8PKI - chains H and J of the 11 polymer chains in the assembly; structure by electron microscopy, 2.58 A resolution.

# Chain H
Molecule: Histone H2B type 1-C/E/G
Organism: Mus musculus
UniProt: Q6ZWY9 (H2B1C_MOUSE); residues 0-125 here correspond to UniProt positions 1-126 (UniProt number = residue number + 1)
Sequence (126 residues; each row starts with the number of its first residue; numbering starts at 0):
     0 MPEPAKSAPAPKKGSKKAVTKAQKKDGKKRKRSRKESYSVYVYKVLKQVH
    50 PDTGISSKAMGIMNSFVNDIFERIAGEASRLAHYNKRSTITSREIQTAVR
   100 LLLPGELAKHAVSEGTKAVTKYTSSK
Disordered / not traced: 0-34, 125
UniProt features mapped onto this chain:
  - modified residue: Pro1 (N-acetylproline), Glu2 (ADP-ribosyl glutamic acid), Lys5 (N6-(2-hydroxyisobutyryl)lysine), Ser6 (ADP-ribosylserine), Lys11 (N6-(beta-hydroxybutyryl)lysine), Lys12 (N6-(2-hydroxyisobutyryl)lysine), Ser14 (Phosphoserine), Lys15 (N6-acetyllysine), Lys16 (N6-acetyllysine), Lys20 (N6-(2-hydroxyisobutyryl)lysine), Lys23 (N6-(2-hydroxyisobutyryl)lysine), Lys24 (N6-(2-hydroxyisobutyryl)lysine), Lys34 (N6-(2-hydroxyisobutyryl)lysine), Glu35 (PolyADP-ribosyl glutamic acid), Ser36 (Phosphoserine), Lys43 (N6-(2-hydroxyisobutyryl)lysine), Lys46 (N6-(2-hydroxyisobutyryl)lysine), Lys57 (N6,N6-dimethyllysine), Arg79 (Dimethylated arginine), Lys85 (N6,N6,N6-trimethyllysine) and 6 more in UniProt
  - glycosylation: Ser112 (O-linked (GlcNAc) serine)
  - cross-link (Glycyl lysine isopeptide (Lys-Gly)): Lys5 (interchain with G-Cter in SUMO2), Lys20 (interchain with G-Cter in SUMO2), Lys34 (interchain with G-Cter in ubiquitin), Lys120 (interchain with G-Cter in ubiquitin)

# Chain J
Molecule: 153-nt DNA strand
Organism: synthetic construct
Sequence (153 nucleotides; row label = number of the first residue in the row; numbers below 1 keep their minus sign (DA-76 is residue -76)):
   -76 ATCACAGGATGTATTGGCCTTGAACGTGCCTGGAGACTAGGGAGTAATCC
   -26 CCTTGGCGGTTAAAACGCGGGGGACAGCGCGTACGTGCGTTTAAGCGGTG
    24 CTAGAGCTGTCTACGACCAATTGAGCGGCCTCGGCACCGGGATTCTCCAG
    74 GAT
Disordered / not traced: -76 to -66, 73-76

# Interface between chain H and chain J
Pairs across the interface (11):
  Tyr42(H) with DA-53(J), phosphate contact
  Gly53(H) with DA-53(J), phosphate contact
  Ile54(H) with DA-54(J), sugar contact
  Ser55(H) with DA-54(J), phosphate contact
  Ser56(H) with DA-54(J), hydrogen bond to the phosphate
  Arg86(H) with DA-34(J), phosphate contact; DG-33(J), salt bridge to the phosphate
  Ser87(H) with DG-35(J), sugar contact; DA-34(J), hydrogen bond to the phosphate
  Thr88(H) with DG-35(J), phosphate contact; DA-34(J), hydrogen bond to the phosphate

# Overview
Chain H and chain J form an interface of 8 and 5 residues respectively, with 3 hydrogen bonds and 1 salt
bridge. Polar contacts include Ser56(H)-DA-54(J), Ser87(H)-DA-34(J) and Thr88(H)-DA-34(J).
Chain H is Histone H2B type 1-C/E/G (Mus musculus) and chain J is a 153-nt DNA strand (synthetic construct);
the structure, Cryo-EM structure of NR5A2-nucleosome complex SHL+5.5, was determined by electron microscopy
(same publication as 8PKJ).
